6VYV - chains L and P of the 16 polymer chains in the assembly; structure by electron microscopy, 6.33 A resolution (low resolution: residue-level contacts below are approximate; hydrogen-bond / salt-bridge calls are withheld).

Chain L:
Molecule: Fab CHK-265 heavy chain
Source organism: Homo sapiens
Notes: antibody fragment or engineered binder
Sequence (218 residues; each row starts with the number of its first residue):
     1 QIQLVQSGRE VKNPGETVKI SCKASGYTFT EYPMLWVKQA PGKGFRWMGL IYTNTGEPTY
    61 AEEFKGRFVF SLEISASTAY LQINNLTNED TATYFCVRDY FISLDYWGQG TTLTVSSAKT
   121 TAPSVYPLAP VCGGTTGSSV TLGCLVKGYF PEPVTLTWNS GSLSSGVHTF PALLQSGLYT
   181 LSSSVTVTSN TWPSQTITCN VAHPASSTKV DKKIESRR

Chain P:
Molecule: Fab CHK-265 light chain
Source organism: Homo sapiens
Notes: antibody fragment or engineered binder
Sequence (211 residues; each row starts with the number of its first residue):
   219 QAVVTQESAL TTSPGETVTL TCRSNIGAVT SSNCANWVQE KPDHFFTGLI GDTNNRRSGV
   279 PARFSGSLIG DKAALTITGA QTEDEAIYFC ALWYNNLWVF GGGTKLTVLG QPKSSPSVTL
   339 FPPSSEELET NKATLVCTIT DFYPGVVTVD WKVDGTPVTQ GMETTQPSKQ SNNKYMASSY
   399 LTLTARAWER HSSYSCQVTH EGHTVEKSLS R

Interface between chain L and chain P:
Pairs across the interface - 8 pairs, chain L then chain P:
  Ile-102(L) with Leu-315(P); Trp-316(P)
  Ser-103(L) with Trp-316(P)
  Leu-104(L) with Trp-316(P)
  Trp-107(L) with Phe-264(P)
  Leu-128(L) with Pro-340(P)
  Ala-129(L) with Phe-339(P); Pro-340(P)
Interface residues without a listed pair, chain L (8 interface residues in all): Asp-105, Pro-127
Interface residues without a listed pair, chain P (9 interface residues in all): Gly-266, Asn-314, Pro-341, Ser-342

Overview:
The interface between chain L and chain P involves 8 residues on one side and 9 on the other.
Here chain L is Fab CHK-265 heavy chain and chain P is Fab CHK-265 light chain, both from Homo sapiens. Entry
6VYV (Human mAbs broadly protect against infection of arthritiogenic alphaviruses by recognizing conserved
elements of the MXR8 ...) was determined by electron microscopy, deposited together with 6W2U, 6W09 and 6W1C.
